PDB entry 6C24 | electron microscopy, 3.50 A resolution | chains P and Q of the 12 polymer chains in the assembly

# Chain P
Molecule: Zinc finger protein AEBP2
Organism: Homo sapiens
UniProtKB: Q6ZN18 (AEBP2_HUMAN); residues 1-295 here correspond to UniProt positions 209-503 (UniProt number = residue number + 208)
Sequence (295 residues; numbered 1 to 295; the number before each row is that of its first residue):
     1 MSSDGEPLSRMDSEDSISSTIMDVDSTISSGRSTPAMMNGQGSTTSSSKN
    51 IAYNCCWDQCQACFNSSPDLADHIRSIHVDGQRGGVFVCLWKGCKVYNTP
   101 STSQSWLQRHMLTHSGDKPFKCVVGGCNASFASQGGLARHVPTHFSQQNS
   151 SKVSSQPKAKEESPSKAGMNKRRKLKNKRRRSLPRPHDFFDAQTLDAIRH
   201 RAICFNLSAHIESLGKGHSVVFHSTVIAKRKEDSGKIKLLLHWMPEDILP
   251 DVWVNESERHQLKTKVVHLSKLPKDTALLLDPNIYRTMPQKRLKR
Disordered / not traced: 1-231
Swiss-Prot annotation at these positions:
  - zinc finger: Y53 to H78 (C2H2-type 1), K92 to H114 (C2H2-type 2), F120 to H144 (C2H2-type 3)
  - region: T287 to R295 (Important for nucleosome binding activity of the PRC2 complex)
  - modified residue (Phosphoserine): S2, S3, S182

# Chain Q
Molecule: Polycomb protein SUZ12
Organism: Homo sapiens
UniProtKB: Q15022 (SUZ12_HUMAN); residue numbers follow UniProt; this construct covers 1-739
Sequence (739 residues; each row starts with the number of its first residue):
     1 MAPQKHGGGGGGGSGPSAGSGGGGFGGSAAVAAATASGGKSGGGSCGGGG
    51 SYSASSSSSAAAAAGAAVLPVKKPKMEHVQADHELFLQAFEKPTQIYRFL
   101 RTRNLIAPIFLHRTLTYMSHRNSRTNIKRKTFKVDDMLSKVEKMKGEQES
   151 HSLSAHLQLTFTGFFHKNDKPSPNSENEQNSVTLEVLLVKVCHKKRKDVS
   201 CPIRQVPTGKKQVPLNPDLNQTKPGNFPSLAVSSNEFEPSNSHMVKSYSL
   251 LFRVTRPGRREFNGMINGETNENIDVNEELPARRKRNREDGEKTFVAQMT
   301 VFDKNRRLQLLDGEYEVAMQEMEECPISKKRATWETILDGKRLPPFETFS
   351 QGPTLQFTLRWTGETNDKSTAPIAKPLATRNSESLHQENKPGSVKPTQTI
   401 AVKESLTTDLQTRKEKDTPNENRQKLRIFYQFLYNNNTRQQTEARDDLHC
   451 PWCTLNCRKLYSLLKHLKLCHSRFIFNYVYHPKGARIDVSINECYDGSYA
   501 GNPQDIHRQPGFAFSRNGPVKRTPITHILVCRPKRTKASMSEFLESEDGE
   551 VEQQRTYSSGHNRLYFHSDTCLPLRPQEMEVDSEDEKDPEWLREKTITQI
   601 EEFSDVNEGEKEVMKLWNLHVMKHGFIADNQMNHACMLFVENYGQKIIKK
   651 NLCRNFMLHLVSMHDFNLISIMSIDKAVTKLREMQQKLEKGESASPANEE
   701 ITEEQNGTANGFSEINSKEKALETDSVSGVSKQSKKQKL
Disordered / not traced: 1-80, 147-739

# Interface between chain P and chain Q
Pairs across the interface (16):
  L239(P) with I96(Q), hydrophobic
  M244(P) with K92(Q); Q95(Q)
  D247(P) with Q95(Q)
  I248(P) with Q95(Q)
  D251(P) with Q95(Q), hydrogen bond
  V266(P) with R98(Q); R101(Q), hydrogen bond (backbone-side chain)
  K271(P) with T102(Q), hydrogen bond
  L272(P) with L105(Q)
  L278(P) with I106(Q)
  P282(P) with F99(Q), hydrophobic
  I284(P) with F99(Q); R103(Q)
  Y285(P) with R103(Q), hydrogen bond (backbone-side chain)
  R286(P) with R103(Q)
Other interface residues (no listed pair), chain P (15 interface residues in all): V267, L279
Other interface residues (no listed pair), chain Q (12 interface residues in all): E91, A107

# In short
Chain P and chain Q form an interface of 15 and 12 residues respectively; the contacts include 4 hydrogen
bonds. Polar contacts include D251(P)-Q95(Q), V266(P)-R101(Q) and K271(P)-T102(Q).
Chain P is Zinc finger protein AEBP2 and chain Q is Polycomb protein SUZ12, both from Homo sapiens; the
structure, Cryo-EM structure of PRC2 bound to cofactors AEBP2 and JARID2 in the Extended Active State, was
determined by electron microscopy together with 6C23 from the same study.
